2ZP9 - chains M and N of the 10 polymer chains in the assembly; structure by X-ray diffraction, 3.20 A resolution.

== Chain M (and N) ==
Protein: Tryptophan RNA-binding attenuator protein-inhibitory protein
Source organism: Bacillus subtilis
Notes: chain N of this document is another copy of the same molecule, construct and numbering; everything in this record applies to it too
UniProt: O31466 (RTPA_BACSU); residues 1-53 here = UniProt positions 1-53
Chain sequence (53 residues; each row starts with the number of its first residue):
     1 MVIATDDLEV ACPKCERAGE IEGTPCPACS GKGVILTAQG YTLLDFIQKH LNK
Not modelled in the structure: 17-25, 52-53 (chain N: 1-35, 53)

== How chain M and chain N interact ==
Residue-residue contacts (8; chain M residue first):
  Leu43(M) - Leu43(N)  hydrophobic
  Phe46(M) - Leu36(N)  hydrophobic
  Phe46(M) - Gly40(N)
  Ile47(M) - Leu43(N)  hydrophobic
  Ile47(M) - Leu44(N)  hydrophobic
  His50(M) - Leu36(N)
  His50(M) - Leu44(N)
  Leu51(M) - Ile47(N)  hydrophobic
Other interface residues (no listed pair), chain N (6 interface residues in all): Leu51

== Summary ==
5 residues of chain M and 6 residues of chain N are in contact.
Both chains are Tryptophan RNA-binding attenuator protein-inhibitory protein (Bacillus subtilis). Entry 2ZP9
(The Nature of the TRAP:Anti-TRAP complex) was determined by X-ray diffraction, deposited together with 2ZP8.
